Entry 7E4Q (X-ray diffraction, 2.50 A resolution); this record covers chains C and D of the 6 polymer chains in the assembly.

[Chain C]
Protein: Tubulin alpha-1B chain
Organism: Bos taurus
Reference sequence: P81947 (TBA1B_BOVIN); residue numbers follow UniProt; this construct covers 1-440
Amino-acid sequence (440 residues; numbered 1 to 440; the number before each row is that of its first residue):
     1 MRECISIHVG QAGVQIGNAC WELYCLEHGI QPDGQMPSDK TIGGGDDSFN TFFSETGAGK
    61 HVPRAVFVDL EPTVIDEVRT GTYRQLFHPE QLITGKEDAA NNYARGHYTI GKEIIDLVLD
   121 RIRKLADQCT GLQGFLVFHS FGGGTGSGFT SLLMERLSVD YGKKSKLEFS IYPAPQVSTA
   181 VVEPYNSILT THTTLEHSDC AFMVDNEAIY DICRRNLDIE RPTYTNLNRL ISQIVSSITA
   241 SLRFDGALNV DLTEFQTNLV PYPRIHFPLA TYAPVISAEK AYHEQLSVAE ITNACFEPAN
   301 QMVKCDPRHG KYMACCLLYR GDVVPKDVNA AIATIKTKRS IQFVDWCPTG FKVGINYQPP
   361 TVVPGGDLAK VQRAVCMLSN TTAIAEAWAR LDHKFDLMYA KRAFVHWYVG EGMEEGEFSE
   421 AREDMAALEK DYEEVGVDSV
Metal / ion sites: Ca2+: Asp39, Thr41, Gly44, Glu55
Ligand contacts: GTP (guanosine-5'-triphosphate): Gly10, Gln11, Ala12, Gln15, Ile16, Asp69, Asp98, Ala99, Ala100, Asn101, Ser140, Gly142, Gly143, Gly144, Thr145, Gly146, Ile171, Pro173, Val177, Ser178, Thr179, Glu183, Asn206, Tyr224, Leu227, Asn228, Ile231

[Chain D]
Protein: Tubulin beta-2B chain
Organism: Bos taurus
Reference sequence: Q6B856 (TBB2B_BOVIN); the author numbering skips numbers that UniProt does not, so the offset changes along the chain: 1-42 = UniProt 1-42; 45-360 = UniProt 43-358; 369-441 = UniProt 359-431
Amino-acid sequence (431 residues; numbered 1 to 441; 10 numbers in that range are skipped by the numbering (no residue carries them; nothing is unmodelled there); the number before each row is that of its first residue):
     1 MREIVHIQAG QCGNQIGAKF WEVISDEHGI DPTGSYHGDS DL
    45 QLERINVYYN EATGNKYVPR AILVDLEPGT MDSVRSGPFG QIFRPDNFVF GQSGAGNNWA
   105 KGHYTEGAEL VDSVLDVVRK ESESCDCLQG FQLTHSLGGG TGSGMGTLLI SKIREEYPDR
   165 IMNTFSVMPS PKVSDTVVEP YNATLSVHQL VENTDETYCI DNEALYDICF RTLKLTTPTY
   225 GDLNHLVSAT MSGVTTCLRF PGQLNADLRK LAVNMVPFPR LHFFMPGFAP LTSRGSQQYR
   285 ALTVPELTQQ MFDSKNMMAA CDPRHGRYLT VAAIFRGRMS MKEVDEQMLN VQNKNSSYFV
   345 EWIPNNVKTA VCDIPP
   369 RGLKMSATFI GNSTAIQELF KRISEQFTAM FRRKAFLHWY TGEGMDEMEF TEAESNMNDL
   429 VSEYQQYQDA TAD
Not modelled in the structure: 279-285
UniProt features mapped onto this chain:
  - motif: Met1 to Ile4 (MREI motif)
  - binding site (GTP): Gln11, Glu71, Ser140, Gly144, Thr145, Gly146, Asn206, Asn228
  - binding site (Mg(2+)): Glu71
  - modified residue: Ser40 (Phosphoserine), Thr57 (Phosphothreonine), Lys60 (N6-acetyllysine), Ser174 (Phosphoserine), Thr287 (Phosphothreonine), Thr292 (Phosphothreonine), Arg320 (Omega-N-methylarginine)
  - cross-link (Glycyl lysine isopeptide (Lys-Gly)): Lys60 (interchain with G-Cter in ubiquitin), Lys326 (interchain with G-Cter in ubiquitin)
Ligand contacts:
  - BKX ((1S,2R,3R,5R,6R,16E,18E,20R,21S)-11-chloro-21-hydroxy-12,20-dimethoxy-2,5,9,16-tetramethyl-8,23-dioxo-4,24-dioxa-9,22-diazatetracyclo[19.3.1.1~10,14~.0~3,5~]hexacosa-10(26),11,13,16,18-pentaen-6-yl (2S)-2-{methyl[3-(methyldisulfanyl)propanoyl]amino}propanoate (non-preferred name)): Ala99, Gly100, Asn101, Asn102, Lys105, Asp179, Thr180, Val181, Val182, Phe404, Trp407, Tyr408
  - GTP (guanosine-5'-triphosphate): Ala9, Gly10, Gln11, Cys12, Gln15, Ile16, Asp69, Glu71, Ala99, Gly100, Asn101, Asn102, Ser140, Gly142, Gly143, Gly144, Thr145, Gly146, Val171, Pro173, Val177, Ser178, Glu183, Asn206, Leu209, Tyr224, Leu227, Asn228

[Interface between chain C and chain D]
Contacting residue pairs - 58 pairs, chain C then chain D:
  Gln11(C) - Gln247(D)  hydrogen bond
  Pro72(C) - Met1(D)  hydrophobic
  Lys96(C) - Met1(D)
  Lys96(C) - Arg2(D)
  Lys96(C) - Asp130(D)  salt bridge
  Glu97(C) - Arg2(D)  salt bridge
  Glu97(C) - Cys131(D)
  Glu97(C) - Arg164(D)  salt bridge
  Asp98(C) - Asp251(D)
  Asp98(C) - Lys254(D)  salt bridge
  Ala100(C) - Arg253(D)
  Ala100(C) - Lys254(D)
  Ala100(C) - Val257(D)
  Asn101(C) - Lys254(D)
  Arg105(C) - Arg253(D)
  Pro175(C) - Asn349(D)
  Ser178(C) - Lys352(D)  hydrogen bond
  Thr179(C) - Leu248(D)
  Thr179(C) - Asn258(D)  hydrogen bond (backbone-side chain)
  Ala180(C) - Asn258(D)
  Ala180(C) - Lys352(D)
  Val181(C) - Asn258(D)  hydrogen bond (backbone-side chain)
  Val181(C) - Ile347(D)  hydrophobic
  Val181(C) - Pro348(D)
  Val181(C) - Asn349(D)
  Val181(C) - Lys352(D)
  Val182(C) - Val257(D)  hydrophobic
  Tyr210(C) - Asp329(D)
  Glu220(C) - Lys326(D)  salt bridge
  Arg221(C) - Met325(D)
  Arg221(C) - Asp329(D)  salt bridge
  Tyr224(C) - Gln247(D)
  Lys394(C) - Asn349(D)  hydrogen bond
  Leu397(C) - Trp346(D)
  Leu397(C) - Pro348(D)  hydrophobic
  Leu397(C) - Ala440(D)  hydrophobic
  Met398(C) - Trp346(D)  hydrogen bond (backbone-backbone)
  Met398(C) - Pro348(D)
  Lys401(C) - Phe262(D)
  Lys401(C) - Trp346(D)
  Lys401(C) - Ala438(D)
  Lys401(C) - Thr439(D)  hydrogen bond (side chain-backbone)
  Arg402(C) - Phe262(D)
  Ala403(C) - Pro261(D)
  Ala403(C) - Phe262(D)  hydrophobic
  Phe404(C) - Val257(D)
  Phe404(C) - Asn258(D)
  Phe404(C) - Val260(D)
  Phe404(C) - Pro261(D)  hydrogen bond (backbone-backbone)
  Phe404(C) - Thr314(D)
  Phe404(C) - Ile347(D)  hydrophobic
  His406(C) - Val260(D)
  His406(C) - Pro261(D)  hydrogen bond (side chain-backbone)
  His406(C) - Phe262(D)
  His406(C) - Pro263(D)
  Trp407(C) - Ala256(D)
  Trp407(C) - Val257(D)
  Trp407(C) - Val260(D)  hydrogen bond (side chain-backbone)
Also at the interface, not in a pair above, chain D (32 interface residues in all): Ser324, Glu345, Asn350

[Summary]
The interface between chain C and chain D involves 27 residues on one side and 32 on the other, with 10
hydrogen bonds and 6 salt bridges. Polar pairs include Lys96(C)-Asp130(D), Glu97(C)-Arg2(D) and
Glu97(C)-Arg164(D). Bound to chain C: GTP.
Chain C is Tubulin alpha-1B chain and chain D is Tubulin beta-2B chain, both from Bos taurus; the structure,
Crystal structure of tubulin in complex with L-DM1-SMe, was determined by X-ray diffraction together with 7E4R
and 7E4Z from the same study.
